5B4V - chain A; structure by X-ray diffraction, 1.50 A resolution.

# Chain A
Protein: 3-hydroxybutyrate dehydrogenase
Source organism: Alcaligenes faecalis
Notes: EC 1.1.1.30
UniProtKB: D0VWQ0 (D0VWQ0_ALCFA); numbering as in UniProt (aligned over 1-260)
Chain sequence (260 residues; numbered 1 to 260; the number before each row is that of its first residue):
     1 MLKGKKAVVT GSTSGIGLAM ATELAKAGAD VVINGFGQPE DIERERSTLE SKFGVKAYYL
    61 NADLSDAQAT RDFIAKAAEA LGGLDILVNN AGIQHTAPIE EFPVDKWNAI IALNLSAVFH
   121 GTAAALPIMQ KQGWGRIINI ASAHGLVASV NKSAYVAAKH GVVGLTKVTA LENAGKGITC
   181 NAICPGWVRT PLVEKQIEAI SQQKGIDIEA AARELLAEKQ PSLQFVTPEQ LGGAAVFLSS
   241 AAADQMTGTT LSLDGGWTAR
Bound ions: Na+ site 1: Gly-4, Asp-85; Na+ site 2: Leu-64, Ala-112; Na+ site 3 near Arg-260 (its only coordinating residue here)
Ligand contacts:
  - methylmalonic acid (DXX): Gln-94, Ser-142, His-144, Lys-152, Tyr-155, Gly-186, Trp-187, Leu-192, Gln-196, Trp-257
  - NAD (nicotinamide-adenine-dinucleotide): Gly-11, Ser-12, Thr-13, Ser-14, Gly-15, Ile-16, Gly-17, Asn-34, Gly-35, Phe-36, Ala-62, Asp-63, Leu-64, Ser-65, Asn-90, Ala-91, Gly-92, Ile-93, Leu-113, Asn-114, Ile-140, Ala-141, Ser-142, Tyr-155, Lys-159, Pro-185, Gly-186, Trp-187, Val-188, Thr-190, Pro-191, Leu-192, Val-193

# Summary
Chain A binds NAD and methylmalonic acid. Gly-4 and Asp-85 coordinate Na+ site 1. Leu-64 and Ala-112
coordinate Na+ site 2.
Chain A is 3-hydroxybutyrate dehydrogenase (Alcaligenes faecalis); the structure, Crystal structure of
D-3-hydroxybutyrate dehydrogenase from Alcaligenes faecalis complexed with NAD+ and an inhibitor
methylmalonate, was determined by X-ray diffraction (same publication as 5B4T and 5B4U).
